Entry 4OI4 (X-ray diffraction, 2.40 A resolution); this record covers chains A and B.

[Chain A]
Name: mRNA cleavage and polyadenylation factor CLP1
From: Saccharomyces cerevisiae
Notes: EC 2.7.1.78
UniProtKB: Q08685 (CLP1_YEAST); residue numbers follow UniProt; this construct covers 1-445
Chain sequence (453 residues; each row starts with the number of its first residue; numbers below 1 keep their minus sign (Met-7 is residue -7)):
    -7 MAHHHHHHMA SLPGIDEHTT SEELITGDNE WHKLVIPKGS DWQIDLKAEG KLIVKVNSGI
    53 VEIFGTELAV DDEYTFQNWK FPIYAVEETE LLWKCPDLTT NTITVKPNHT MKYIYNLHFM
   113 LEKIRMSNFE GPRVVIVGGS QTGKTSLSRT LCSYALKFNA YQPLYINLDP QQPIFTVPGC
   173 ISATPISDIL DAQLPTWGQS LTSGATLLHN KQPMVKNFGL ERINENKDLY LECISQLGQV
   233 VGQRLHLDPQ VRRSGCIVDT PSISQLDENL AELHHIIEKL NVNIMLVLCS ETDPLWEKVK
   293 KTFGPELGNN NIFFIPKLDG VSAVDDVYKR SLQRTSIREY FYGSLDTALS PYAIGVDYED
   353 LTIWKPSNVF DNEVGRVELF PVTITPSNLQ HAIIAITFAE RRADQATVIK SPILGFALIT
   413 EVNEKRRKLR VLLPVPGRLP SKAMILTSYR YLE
Disordered / not traced: -7 to 17
Sequence notes: expression tag (-7 to 0)
Bound ions: Mg2+: Thr137 (together with ATP)
Small-molecule neighbours: ATP (adenosine-5'-triphosphate): Asp33, Gln35, Phe56, Lys72, Phe73, Pro74, Asn100, Gly131, Ser132, Gln133, Thr134, Gly135, Lys136, Thr137, Ser138, Asp161, Ser254, Asp311, Gly312, Val313, Ser314, Val316, Tyr320, Lys321
Curated features (UniProtKB/Swiss-Prot):
  - binding site (ATP): Asp33, Lys72, Gln133 to Ser138
  - mutagenesis: Lys136 (K136A: Completely abolishes interaction with PCF11. No effect on growth; when associated with A-137), Thr137 (T137A: Completely abolishes interaction with PCF11. No effect on growth; when associated with A-136), Asp161 (D161A: Compromises interaction with PCF11. No effect on growth)

[Chain B]
Name: Protein PCF11
From: Saccharomyces cerevisiae
Notes: fragment: Clp1 interaction domain
UniProtKB: P39081 (PCF11_YEAST); residue numbers follow UniProt; this construct covers 454-563
Chain sequence (115 residues; each row starts with the number of its first residue):
   449 GSPEFGSQNT ANTGISNSNL NTTTTRKNIQ SRNWYLSDSQ WAAFKDDEIT STKHKNDYTD
   509 PHANKNIDKS ALNIHADEND EGSVDNTLGS DRSNELEIRG KYVVVPETSQ DMAFK
Disordered / not traced: 449-474, 500-563
Sequence notes: expression tag (449-453)

[Interface between chain A and chain B]
Residue-residue contacts - 68 pairs, chain A then chain B:
  Gln154(A) with Asp494(B); Asp495(B), hydrogen bond
  Thr168(A) with Tyr483(B), hydrogen bond
  Ala175(A) with Trp489(B)
  Pro177(A) with Asp494(B)
  Ser179(A) with Asp494(B), hydrogen bond
  Gln191(A) with Arg480(B), hydrogen bond
  Ser192(A) with Arg480(B), hydrogen bond (backbone-side chain); Tyr483(B)
  Leu193(A) with Arg480(B); Asn481(B), hydrogen bond (backbone-backbone); Ile497(B), hydrophobic
  Thr194(A) with Gln478(B), hydrogen bond; Ser479(B); Arg480(B); Asn481(B), hydrogen bond (backbone-side chain)
  Ser195(A) with Gln478(B); Ser479(B), hydrogen bond (backbone-backbone); Asn481(B), hydrogen bond (backbone-side chain)
  Gly196(A) with Gln478(B), hydrogen bond (backbone-side chain)
  Ala197(A) with Gln478(B), hydrogen bond (backbone-side chain)
  Thr198(A) with Gln478(B)
  His201(A) with Ile497(B); Thr498(B)
  Asn202(A) with Ile497(B)
  Gln204(A) with Leu484(B); Trp489(B), hydrogen bond (backbone-side chain); Phe492(B)
  Pro205(A) with Tyr483(B), hydrophobic; Trp489(B)
  Met206(A) with Leu484(B); Asp486(B); Trp489(B)
  Lys208(A) with Asp486(B), salt bridge
  Val232(A) with Asp486(B); Trp489(B)
  Gln235(A) with Ala490(B)
  Arg236(A) with Trp489(B), hydrogen bond (side chain-backbone); Ala490(B); Phe492(B), hydrogen bond (side chain-backbone); Asp494(B), salt bridge
  Leu239(A) with Ala490(B); Ala491(B), hydrophobic; Lys493(B), hydrogen bond (backbone-side chain)
  Asp240(A) with Phe492(B)
  Gln242(A) with Asp495(B), hydrogen bond
  Glu331(A) with Arg480(B), hydrogen bond (backbone-side chain)
  Tyr332(A) with Arg480(B), hydrogen bond (backbone-side chain); Tyr483(B)
  Leu341(A) with Gln478(B); Arg480(B)
  Ser342(A) with Ile477(B); Gln478(B), hydrogen bond (backbone-backbone); Ser479(B), hydrogen bond (backbone-side chain)
  Phe390(A) with Tyr483(B); Ser485(B)
  Pro404(A) with Asp486(B)
  Ile405(A) with Tyr483(B)
  Leu406(A) with Trp482(B); Tyr483(B), hydrogen bond (backbone-backbone)
  Gly407(A) with Trp482(B)
  Pro426(A) with Ser479(B); Arg480(B); Trp482(B), hydrophobic
  Val427(A) with Arg480(B); Trp482(B)
  Pro428(A) with Ser479(B)
  Pro432(A) with Trp482(B), hydrophobic
Other interface residues (no listed pair), chain A (47 interface residues in all): Leu156, Phe167, Asp180, Val207, Val233, Gly335, Ala340, Ile388, Phe408

[In short]
47 residues of chain A face 19 of chain B across their interface, with 22 hydrogen bonds and 2 salt bridges.
Polar contacts include Lys208(A)-Asp486(B), Arg236(A)-Asp494(B) and Gln154(A)-Asp495(B). Ligands of chain A:
ATP. UniProt lists 8 ATP-binding residues and 3 mutagenesis sites on chain A.
Chain A is mRNA cleavage and polyadenylation factor CLP1 and chain B is Protein PCF11, both from Saccharomyces
cerevisiae; the structure, Protein complex of Clp1 bound to ATP and Mg2+ with Pcf11deltaN454deltaC563 of S.
cerevisiae, was determined by X-ray diffraction.
